4QWU - chains F and G of the 28 polymer chains in the assembly; structure by X-ray diffraction, 3.00 A resolution.

[Chain F]
Protein: Probable proteasome subunit alpha type-7
From: Saccharomyces cerevisiae
Notes: EC 3.4.25.1
Reference sequence: P21242 (PSA7_YEAST); residues -3 to 284 here correspond to UniProt positions 1-288 (UniProt number = residue number + 4)
Amino-acid sequence (288 residues; row label = number of the first residue in the row; numbers below 1 keep their minus sign (Met-3 is residue -3)):
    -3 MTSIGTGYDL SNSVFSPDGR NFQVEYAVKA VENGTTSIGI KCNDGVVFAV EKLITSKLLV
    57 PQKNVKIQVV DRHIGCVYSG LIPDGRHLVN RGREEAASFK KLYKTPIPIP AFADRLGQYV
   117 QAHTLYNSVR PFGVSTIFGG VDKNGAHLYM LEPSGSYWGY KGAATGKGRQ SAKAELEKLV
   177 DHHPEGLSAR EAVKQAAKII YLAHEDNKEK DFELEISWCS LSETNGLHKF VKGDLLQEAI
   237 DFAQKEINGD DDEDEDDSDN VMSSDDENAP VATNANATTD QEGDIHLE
Not modelled in the structure: -3 to 1, 245-284
UniProt features mapped onto this chain:
  - modified residue: Thr-2 (N-acetylthreonine)

[Chain G]
Protein: Proteasome subunit alpha type-1
From: Saccharomyces cerevisiae
Notes: EC 3.4.25.1
Reference sequence: P21243 (PSA1_YEAST); residues -8 to 243 here correspond to UniProt positions 1-252 (UniProt number = residue number + 9)
Amino-acid sequence (252 residues; each row starts with the number of its first residue; numbers below 1 keep their minus sign (Met-8 is residue -8)):
    -8 MSGAAAASAA GYDRHITIFS PEGRLYQVEY AFKATNQTNI NSLAVRGKDC TVVISQKKVP
    52 DKLLDPTTVS YIFCISRTIG MVVNGPIPDA RNAALRAKAE AAEFRYKYGY DMPCDVLAKR
   112 MANLSQIYTQ RAYMRPLGVI LTFVSVDEEL GPSIYKTDPA GYYVGYKATA TGPKQQEITT
   172 NLENHFKKSK IDHINEESWE KVVEFAITHM IDALGTEFSK NDLEVGVATK DKFFTLSAEN
   232 IEERLVAIAE QD
Not modelled in the structure: -8 to 1, 243
Bound ions: Mg2+: Thr8, Tyr119, Arg122, Met125

[Chain F / chain G interface]
Pairs across the interface - 63 pairs, chain F then chain G:
  Thr2(F) with His6(G)
  Gly3(F) with His6(G)
  Tyr4(F) with Arg5(G); His6(G); Tyr21(G)
  Ser9(F) with Arg126(G)
  Val10(F) with His6(G); Gln18(G)
  Phe11(F) with Gln18(G), hydrogen bond (backbone-side chain); Tyr21(G); Ala22(G), hydrophobic; Ala25(G), hydrophobic; Arg126(G); Pro127(G)
  Ser12(F) with Tyr21(G)
  Pro13(F) with Tyr21(G), hydrophobic; Lys24(G), hydrogen bond (backbone-side chain)
  Asp14(F) with Lys24(G)
  Gly15(F) with Tyr21(G); Ala25(G)
  Lys37(F) with Asp56(G), salt bridge
  Asp110(F) with Arg82(G)
  Gln114(F) with Arg82(G), hydrogen bond (side chain-backbone); Asn83(G); Leu86(G)
  Gln117(F) with Pro79(G); Asp80(G); Asn83(G), hydrogen bond; Arg126(G)
  Thr120(F) with Arg126(G), hydrogen bond (backbone-side chain)
  Leu121(F) with Tyr124(G); Arg126(G); Leu128(G), hydrophobic
  Tyr122(F) with Tyr124(G); Met125(G), hydrophobic
  Ser150(F) with Pro79(G)
  Gly151(F) with Pro79(G)
  Ser152(F) with Ile78(G); Pro79(G)
  Tyr153(F) with Arg82(G), hydrogen bond (backbone-side chain)
  Trp154(F) with Leu55(G), hydrophobic; Thr59(G); Val60(G), hydrophobic; Ser61(G); Tyr62(G); Ile78(G), hydrophobic; Arg82(G)
  Gly155(F) with Leu55(G); Asp56(G), hydrogen bond (backbone-backbone); Thr59(G), hydrogen bond (backbone-side chain)
  Tyr156(F) with Leu54(G); Leu55(G); Asp56(G)
  Lys157(F) with Lys53(G); Leu54(G), hydrogen bond (backbone-backbone); Leu55(G)
  Gly158(F) with Leu54(G)
  Lys169(F) with Leu54(G)
  Leu172(F) with Leu54(G), hydrophobic
  Glu173(F) with Lys53(G), salt bridge; Leu54(G)
  Val176(F) with Leu54(G), hydrophobic
  Asp177(F) with Lys53(G), salt bridge
Other interface residues (no listed pair), chain F (32 interface residues in all): Tyr145
Other interface residues (no listed pair), chain G (29 interface residues in all): Asp52, Pro57, Gly129

[Summary]
32 residues of chain F and 29 residues of chain G are in contact; the contacts include 9 hydrogen bonds and 3
salt bridges. Polar contacts include Lys37(F)-Asp56(G), Glu173(F)-Lys53(G) and Asp177(F)-Lys53(G). Thr8(G),
Tyr119(G), Arg122(G) and Met125(G) coordinate Mg2+.
Here chain F is Probable proteasome subunit alpha type-7 and chain G is Proteasome subunit alpha type-1, both
from Saccharomyces cerevisiae. Entry 4QWU (yCP beta5-C52F mutant in complex with bortezomib) was determined by
X-ray diffraction, deposited together with 4QUX, 4QUY, 4QV0, 4QV1, 4QV3, 4QV4 and 42 further entries.
